Entry 6K9V (X-ray diffraction, 2.54 A resolution); this record covers chains C and E of the 6 polymer chains in the assembly.

== Chain C ==
Protein: Tubulin alpha-1B chain
From: Bos taurus
Reference sequence: P81947 (TBA1B_BOVIN); residue numbers follow UniProt; this construct covers 1-450
Amino-acid sequence (450 residues; row label = number of the first residue in the row):
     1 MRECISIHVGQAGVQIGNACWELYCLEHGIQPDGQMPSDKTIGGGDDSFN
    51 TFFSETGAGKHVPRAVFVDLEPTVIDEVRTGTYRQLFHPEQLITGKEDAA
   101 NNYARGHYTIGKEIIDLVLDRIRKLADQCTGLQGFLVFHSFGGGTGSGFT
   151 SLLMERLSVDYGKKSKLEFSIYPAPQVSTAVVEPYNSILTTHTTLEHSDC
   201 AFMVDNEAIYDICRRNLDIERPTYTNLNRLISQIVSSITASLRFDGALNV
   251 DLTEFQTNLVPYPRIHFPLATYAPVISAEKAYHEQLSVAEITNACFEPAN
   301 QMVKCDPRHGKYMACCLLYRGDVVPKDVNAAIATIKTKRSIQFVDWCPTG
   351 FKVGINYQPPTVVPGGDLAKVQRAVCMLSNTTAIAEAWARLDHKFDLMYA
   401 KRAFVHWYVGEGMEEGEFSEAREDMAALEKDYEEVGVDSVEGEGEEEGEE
Disordered / not traced: 441-450
Ion coordination: Ca2+: Asp39, Thr41, Gly44, Glu55
Ligand contacts:
  - (5-methoxy-1H-indol-2-yl)-phenyl-methanone (D3L): Thr179, Ala180, Val181
  - GTP (guanosine-5'-triphosphate): Gly10, Gln11, Ala12, Gln15, Ile16, Asp69, Glu71, Asp98, Ala99, Ala100, Asn101, Ser140, Gly142, Gly143, Gly144, Thr145, Gly146, Ile171, Pro173, Val177, Ser178, Thr179, Glu183, Asn206, Tyr224, Leu227, Asn228, Ile231

== Chain E ==
Protein: Stathmin-4
From: Rattus norvegicus
Reference sequence: P63043 (STMN4_RAT); residues 5-145 here correspond to UniProt positions 49-189 (UniProt number = residue number + 44)
Amino-acid sequence (143 residues; each row starts with the number of its first residue):
     3 MADMEVIELNKCTSGQSFEVILKPPSFDGVPEFNASLPRRRDPSLEEIQK
    53 KLEAAEERRKYQEAELLKHLAEKREHEREVIQKAIEENNNFIKMAKEKLA
   103 QKMESNKENREAHLAAMLERLQEKDKHAEEVRKNKELKEEASR
Disordered / not traced: 3-5, 29-43, 142-145
Differences from the reference sequence: expression tag (3-4)

== Interface between chain C and chain E ==
Residue-residue contacts - 33 pairs, chain C then chain E:
  His107(C) with Lys104(E); Met105(E)
  Tyr108(C) with Lys104(E); Met105(E), hydrophobic; Asn108(E)
  Thr109(C) with Arg112(E)
  Lys112(C) with Met105(E)
  Leu152(C) with Leu101(E), hydrophobic
  Glu155(C) with Lys100(E), salt bridge; Leu101(E); Lys104(E), salt bridge
  Arg156(C) with Leu101(E)
  Ser158(C) with Phe93(E); Ile94(E)
  Val159(C) with Ile94(E); Lys98(E)
  Gly162(C) with Ile94(E)
  Lys163(C) with Asn90(E); Phe93(E)
  Thr193(C) with Lys104(E)
  Glu196(C) with Phe93(E)
  His197(C) with Phe93(E)
  Val409(C) with His115(E), hydrogen bond (backbone-side chain)
  Gly410(C) with Arg112(E); His115(E)
  Glu411(C) with Asn108(E), hydrogen bond (backbone-side chain); Arg112(E), salt bridge
  Gly412(C) with Asn108(E); Asn111(E), hydrogen bond (backbone-side chain); Arg112(E)
  Met413(C) with Asn108(E)
  Glu414(C) with Ser107(E), hydrogen bond; Asn111(E), hydrogen bond
Also at the interface, not in a pair above, chain E (14 interface residues in all): Ala97

== Overview ==
20 residues of chain C face 14 of chain E across their interface, with 5 hydrogen bonds and 3 salt bridges.
Polar contacts include Glu155(C)-Lys100(E), Glu155(C)-Lys104(E) and Glu411(C)-Arg112(E). Ligands of chain C:
GTP and (5-methoxy-1H-indol-2-yl)-phenyl-methanone. Asp39(C), Thr41(C), Gly44(C) and Glu55(C) coordinate Ca2+.
Chain C is Tubulin alpha-1B chain (Bos taurus) and chain E is Stathmin-4 (Rattus norvegicus); the structure,
Crystal structure of tubulin in complex with inhibitor D64, was determined by X-ray diffraction.
